3BBP - chains A and E of the 4 polymer chains in the assembly; structure by X-ray diffraction, 3.00 A resolution.

# Chain A
Protein: Ras-related protein Rab-6A
Organism: Homo sapiens
UniProt: P20340 (RAB6A_HUMAN); residue numbers follow UniProt; this construct covers 1-206
Sequence (211 residues; row label = number of the first residue in the row; numbers below 1 keep their minus sign (Gly-2 is residue -2)):
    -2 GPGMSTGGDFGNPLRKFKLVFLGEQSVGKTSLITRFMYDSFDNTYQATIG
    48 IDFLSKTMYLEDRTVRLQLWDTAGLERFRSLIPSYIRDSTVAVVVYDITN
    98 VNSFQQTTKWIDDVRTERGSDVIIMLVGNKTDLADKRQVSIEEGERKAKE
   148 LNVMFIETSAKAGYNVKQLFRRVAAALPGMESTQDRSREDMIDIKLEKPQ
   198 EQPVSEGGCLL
Unresolved in the structure: -2 to 13, 175-208
Construct notes: expression tag (-2 to 0, 207-208); engineered mutation Leu72 (Gln in P20340)
Residues lining bound ligands:
  - GTP (guanosine-5'-triphosphate): Glu21, Gln22, Ser23, Val24, Gly25, Lys26, Thr27, Ser28, Phe38, Asp39, Asn40, Thr41, Tyr42, Gln43, Ala44, Thr45, Thr69, Ala70, Gly71, Leu72, Asn126, Lys127, Asp129, Leu130, Ser156, Ala157, Lys158
  - Mg2+ (MG): Lys26, Thr27, Thr45, Asp68, Thr69
Swiss-Prot annotation at these positions:
  - motif: Arg32 to Phe50 (Switch 1), Thr69 to Val88 (Switch 2)
  - binding site (GTP): Ser23, Val24, Gly25, Lys26, Thr27, Ser28, Asp39, Asn40, Tyr42, Thr45, Gly71, Asn126, Lys127, Asp129, Ser156, Ala157, Lys158
  - binding site (Mg(2+)): Thr27, Thr45, Asp68
  - modified residue: Ser2 (N-acetylserine), Tyr82 (O-AMP-tyrosine), Ser184 (Phosphoserine)
  - lipidation: Cys206 (S-geranylgeranyl cysteine)
  - mutagenesis: Thr27 (T27N: Loss of APBA1-binding. No loss of RIC1- and RGP1-binding), Ile46 (I46E: Loss of RAB6IP1-binding)

# Chain E
Protein: GRIP and coiled-coil domain-containing protein 2
Organism: Homo sapiens
UniProt: Q8IWJ2 (GCC2_HUMAN); residues 1547-1612 here correspond to UniProt positions 1446-1511 (UniProt number = residue number - 101)
Sequence (71 residues; each row starts with the number of its first residue):
  1542 GPLGSLEPPLWHAEFTKEELVQKLSSTTKSADHLNGLLRETEATNAILME
  1592 QIKLLKSEIRRLERNQEREKS
Unresolved in the structure: 1542-1570, 1608-1612
Construct notes: expression tag (1542-1546)
Reported in the primary citation:
  - mutagenesis - I1588A: decreased binding to Rab9
  - mutagenesis - L1595A: abolished binding to Rab9
  - mutagenesis - I1588A/L1595A: decreased binding to Ras-related protein Rab-6A (chain A)
  - mutagenesis - I1588A/L1595A: abolished localization to Golgi complex

# How chain A and chain E interact
Residue-residue contacts (16; chain A residue first):
  Lys15(A) - Thr1585(E)
  Gly47(A) - Gln1592(E)
  Ile48(A) - Gln1592(E)
  Trp67(A) - Thr1585(E)
  Arg74(A) - Glu1599(E)  salt bridge
  Arg74(A) - Arg1602(E)
  Phe75(A) - Glu1599(E)
  Ser77(A) - Leu1595(E)
  Leu78(A) - Glu1591(E)
  Leu78(A) - Gln1592(E)
  Leu78(A) - Leu1595(E)  hydrophobic
  Ser81(A) - Ile1588(E)
  Ser81(A) - Glu1591(E)
  Tyr82(A) - Ile1588(E)  hydrogen bond (side chain-backbone)
  Tyr82(A) - Gln1592(E)  hydrogen bond
  Asp85(A) - Ile1588(E)
Other interface residues (no listed pair), chain A (12 interface residues in all): Ile46
Other interface residues (no listed pair), chain E (9 interface residues in all): Leu1589, Leu1596
Interface features reported in the paper:
  - interface residues, chain A: Ile48(A), Trp67(A), Tyr82(A)
  - interface residues, chain E: Ile1588(E), Leu1595(E)
  - hot spots on chain E (mutagenesis) - L1595A: decreased binding to Ras-related protein Rab-6A (chain A)

# Summary
12 residues of chain A face 9 of chain E across their interface, with 2 hydrogen bonds and 1 salt bridge.
Polar contacts include Arg74(A)-Glu1599(E), Tyr82(A)-Ile1588(E) and Tyr82(A)-Gln1592(E). From the paper:
I1588A/L1595A and L1595A of chain E reduce binding to Ras-related protein Rab-6A (chain A); interface residues
Ile48(A), Trp67(A) and Ile1588(E) among others.
Chain A is Ras-related protein Rab-6A and chain E is GRIP and coiled-coil domain-containing protein 2, both
from Homo sapiens; the structure, Rab6-GTP:GCC185 Rab binding domain complex, was determined by X-ray
diffraction.
